PDB entry 8JCD | electron microscopy, 3.14 A resolution | chains D and I of the 10 polymer chains in the assembly

Chain D:
Molecule: Histone H2B type W-T
Organism: Homo sapiens
UniProtKB: Q7Z2G1 (H2BWT_HUMAN); residues 1-152 here correspond to UniProt positions 24-175 (UniProt number = residue number + 23)
Sequence (152 residues; each row starts with the number of its first residue):
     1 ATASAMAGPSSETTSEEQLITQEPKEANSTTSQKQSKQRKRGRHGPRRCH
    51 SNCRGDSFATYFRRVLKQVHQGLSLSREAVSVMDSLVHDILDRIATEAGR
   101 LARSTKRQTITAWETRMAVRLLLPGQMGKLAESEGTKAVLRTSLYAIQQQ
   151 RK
Unresolved in the structure: 1-56, 150-152
Reported in the primary citation:
  - conformationally variable residues (side-chain flip): Arg100

Chain I:
Molecule: 147-nt DNA strand
Sequence (147 nucleotides; row label = number of the first residue in the row; numbers below 1 keep their minus sign (DA-73 is residue -73)):
   -73 ATCGGATGTATATATCTGACACGTGCCTGGAGACTAGGGAGTAATCCCCT
   -23 TGGCGGTTAAAACGCGGGGGACAGCGCGTACGTGCGTTTAAGCGGTGCTA
    27 GAGCTGTCTACGACCAATTGAGCGGCCTCGGCACCGGGATTCTCGAT
Unresolved in the structure: -73 to -58, 63-73

Chain D / chain I interface:
Residue-residue contacts (10):
  Lys67(D) with DA-53(I), salt bridge to the phosphate
  Ser74(D) with DC-54(I), hydrogen bond to the phosphate
  Leu75(D) with DC-54(I), phosphate contact
  Arg77(D) with DA-55(I), salt bridge to the phosphate; DC-54(I), salt bridge to the phosphate
  Arg107(D) with DA-34(I), salt bridge to the phosphate; DG-33(I), salt bridge to the phosphate
  Gln108(D) with DG-35(I), phosphate contact; DA-34(I), hydrogen bond to the phosphate
  Thr109(D) with DA-34(I), phosphate contact
Interface residues without a listed pair, chain D (8 interface residues in all): Lys106

Summary:
Chain D and chain I form an interface of 8 and 6 residues respectively; the contacts include 2 hydrogen bonds
and 5 salt bridges. Polar pairs include Ser74(D)-DC-54(I), Gln108(D)-DA-34(I) and Lys67(D)-DA-53(I). The paper
reports conformational variability at Arg100(D).
Chain D is Histone H2B type W-T (Homo sapiens) and chain I is a 147-nt DNA strand; the structure, Human
H2BFWTH100R nucleosome with 601 DNA, was determined by electron microscopy (same publication as 8JBX and
8JCC).
